3VD0 - chains B and C of the 8 polymer chains in the assembly; structure by X-ray diffraction, 2.95 A resolution.

# Chain B (and C)
Protein: Tumor protein p73
From: Homo sapiens
Notes: chain C of this document is another copy of the same molecule, construct and numbering; everything in this record applies to it too
UniProtKB: O15350 (P73_HUMAN); residue numbers follow UniProt; this construct covers 115-312
Sequence (210 residues; numbered 103 to 312; the number before each row is that of its first residue):
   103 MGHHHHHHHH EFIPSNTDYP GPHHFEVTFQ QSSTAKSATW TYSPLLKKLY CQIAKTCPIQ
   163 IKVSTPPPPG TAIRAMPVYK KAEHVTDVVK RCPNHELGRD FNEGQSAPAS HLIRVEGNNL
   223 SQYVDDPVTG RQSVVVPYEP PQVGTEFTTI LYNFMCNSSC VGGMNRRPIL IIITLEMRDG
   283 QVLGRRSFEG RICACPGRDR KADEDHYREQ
Not modelled in the structure: 103-111 (chain C: 103-110)
Construct notes: initiating methionine (103); expression tag (104-114)
Bound ions: Zn2+: C194, H197, C258, C262
Swiss-Prot annotation at these positions:
  - binding site (Zn(2+)): C194, H197, C258, C262
Reported in the primary citation:
  - binding site for the 12-nt DNA strand: S261, R293, A296, C297, R300
  - binding site for the 12-nt DNA strand: K138, R268
  - specificity-determining residues: R300

# Interface between chain B and chain C
Residue-residue contacts (22):
  K157(B) - E185(C)
  T158(B) - A184(C)
  T158(B) - E185(C)  hydrogen bond (backbone-side chain)
  E218(B) - E185(C)
  E218(B) - T188(C)
  G219(B) - T188(C)
  E241(B) - H111(C)  salt bridge
  E241(B) - E113(C)
  P242(B) - E113(C)
  Q244(B) - E113(C)  hydrogen bond
  Q244(B) - I115(C)  hydrogen bond (side chain-backbone)
  Q244(B) - S117(C)  hydrogen bond
  V245(B) - Y121(C)  hydrophobic
  V245(B) - V284(C)  hydrophobic
  V245(B) - R287(C)  hydrogen bond (backbone-side chain)
  G246(B) - Y121(C)
  G246(B) - R287(C)
  T247(B) - S117(C)  hydrogen bond
  T247(B) - T119(C)  hydrogen bond
  T247(B) - R287(C)  hydrogen bond
  L253(B) - V187(C)  hydrophobic
  L253(B) - T188(C)
Also at the interface, not in a pair above, chain B (14 interface residues in all): T141, A156, P160
Also at the interface, not in a pair above, chain C (15 interface residues in all): H112, F114, P116

# Summary
Chain B and chain C form an interface of 14 and 15 residues respectively, with 8 hydrogen bonds and 1 salt
bridge. Polar contacts include E241(B)-H111(C), T158(B)-E185(C) and Q244(B)-E113(C). From the paper: a binding
site for the 12-nt DNA strand at S261(B), R293(B) and A296(B) among others; the specificity determinant
R300(B).
Chain B and chain C are both Tumor protein p73 (Homo sapiens); the structure, structure of p73 DNA binding
domain tetramer modulates p73 transactivation, was determined by X-ray diffraction, deposited together with
3VD1 and 3VD2.
